9GAP - chains A and B of the 4 polymer chains in the assembly; structure by electron microscopy, 4.00 A resolution.

# Chain A (and B)
Name: Nucleoprotein
Organism: Influenza A virus
Notes: chain B of this document is another copy of the same molecule, construct and numbering; everything in this record applies to it too
UniProt: Q1K9H2 (Q1K9H2_I33A0); numbering as in UniProt (aligned over 15-498)
Amino-acid sequence (494 residues; each row starts with the number of its first residue):
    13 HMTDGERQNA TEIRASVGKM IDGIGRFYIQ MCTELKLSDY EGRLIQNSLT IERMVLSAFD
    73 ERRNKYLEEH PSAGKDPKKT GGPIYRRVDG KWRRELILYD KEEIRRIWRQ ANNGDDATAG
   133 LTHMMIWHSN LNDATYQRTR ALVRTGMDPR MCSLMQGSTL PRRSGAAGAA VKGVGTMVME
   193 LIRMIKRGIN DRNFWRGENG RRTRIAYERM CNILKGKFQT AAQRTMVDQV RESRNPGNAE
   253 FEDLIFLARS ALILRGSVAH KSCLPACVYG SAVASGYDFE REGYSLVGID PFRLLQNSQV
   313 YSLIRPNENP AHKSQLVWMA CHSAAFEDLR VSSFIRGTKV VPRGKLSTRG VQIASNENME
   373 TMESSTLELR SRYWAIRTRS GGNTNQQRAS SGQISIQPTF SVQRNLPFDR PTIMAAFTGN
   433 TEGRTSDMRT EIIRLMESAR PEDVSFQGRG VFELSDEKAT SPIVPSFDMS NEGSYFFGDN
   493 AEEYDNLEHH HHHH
Unresolved in the structure: 13-14, 398-436, 480-483, 491-506 (chain B: 13-401, 430-506)
Sequence notes: expression tag (13-14, 499-506)
Ligand contacts: A1IJK (2-[3,6-bis(oxidanylidene)-4,5-dihydroxanthen-9-yl]-4-[3-[(2R)-2-oxidanylpropoxy]propylcarbamoyl]benzoic acid): Arg174, Ser176, Gly177, Ala178, Ala181, Ala182, Lys184, Ile201, Asn202, Ile217, Ala218, Arg221, Met222, Ile225, Arg391

# How chain A and chain B interact
Contacting residue pairs - 102 pairs, chain A then chain B:
  Arg162(A) with Ser402(B), hydrogen bond (side chain-backbone); Ser403(B); Gly404(B); Ile406(B); Thr424(B)
  Cys164(A) with Gln405(B)
  Ser165(A) with Gln405(B); Ser407(B)
  Phe258(A) with Phe429(B), hydrophobic
  Arg261(A) with Ala428(B); Phe429(B)
  Leu264(A) with Ile406(B), hydrophobic; Ser407(B), hydrogen bond (backbone-side chain); Ile425(B), hydrophobic
  Ile265(A) with Phe420(B), hydrophobic; Ile425(B), hydrophobic; Met426(B), hydrophobic
  Arg267(A) with Ser407(B), hydrogen bond; Ile408(B), hydrogen bond (side chain-backbone); Pro410(B); Leu418(B), hydrogen bond (side chain-backbone); Phe420(B)
  Gly268(A) with Gln409(B), hydrogen bond (backbone-side chain)
  His272(A) with Gln409(B); Thr411(B)
  Phe304(A) with Phe412(B), hydrophobic
  His334(A) with Thr411(B)
  Ser335(A) with Thr411(B)
  Phe338(A) with Gln405(B), hydrogen bond (backbone-side chain); Ile408(B); Gln409(B), hydrogen bond (backbone-backbone)
  Glu339(A) with Ile408(B); Gln409(B); Pro410(B); Thr411(B), hydrogen bond (side chain-backbone); Phe412(B); Arg416(B), salt bridge
  Asp340(A) with Ile408(B); Arg416(B); Pro419(B)
  Arg342(A) with Asn417(B), hydrogen bond; Pro419(B)
  Val343(A) with Val414(B), hydrophobic; Arg416(B)
  Ile347(A) with Phe412(B), hydrophobic
  Ala387(A) with Phe412(B), hydrophobic; Val414(B), hydrophobic
  Ile388(A) with Phe412(B); Ser413(B), hydrogen bond (backbone-backbone)
  Arg389(A) with Thr411(B); Phe412(B)
  Thr390(A) with Pro410(B); Thr411(B), hydrogen bond (backbone-backbone); Phe412(B); Ser413(B)
  Ser392(A) with Pro410(B)
  Gly393(A) with Pro410(B)
  Gly394(A) with Leu418(B)
  Ile445(A) with Phe429(B), hydrophobic
  Met448(A) with Phe429(B), hydrophobic
  Glu449(A) with Arg422(B), salt bridge
  Ala451(A) with Arg422(B)
  Arg452(A) with Phe420(B); Arg422(B)
  Pro453(A) with Asn417(B); Phe420(B)
  Asp455(A) with Arg416(B); Asn417(B)
  Val456(A) with Gln415(B); Arg416(B)
  Ser457(A) with Gln415(B); Arg416(B), hydrogen bond (backbone-backbone); Leu418(B)
  Phe458(A) with Pro410(B), hydrophobic; Phe412(B); Val414(B); Gln415(B); Arg416(B)
  Gln459(A) with Gln415(B)
  Gly460(A) with Gln415(B), hydrogen bond (backbone-side chain)
  Arg461(A) with Ser413(B); Val414(B); Gln415(B), hydrogen bond (backbone-backbone)
  Gly462(A) with Ser413(B); Val414(B)
  Val463(A) with Val414(B), hydrophobic
  Val476(A) with Gln415(B)
  Pro477(A) with Val414(B), hydrophobic; Gln415(B)
  Ser486(A) with Ile408(B); Pro419(B)
  Tyr487(A) with Gln405(B); Ile406(B); Ser407(B); Ile408(B), hydrophobic; Pro419(B); Phe420(B); Asp421(B)
  Phe488(A) with Gln405(B), hydrogen bond (backbone-side chain)
  Phe489(A) with Gly404(B); Gln405(B), hydrogen bond (backbone-backbone)
  Gly490(A) with Gln405(B)
Also at the interface, not in a pair above, chain A (52 interface residues in all): Pro161, Val270, Ala336, Glu454

# In short
52 residues of chain A face 26 of chain B across their interface; the contacts include 17 hydrogen bonds and 2
salt bridges. Polar contacts include Glu339(A)-Arg416(B), Glu449(A)-Arg422(B) and Arg162(A)-Ser402(B). Bound
to chain A: compound A1IJK.
Both chains are Nucleoprotein (Influenza A virus). Entry 9GAP (CryoEM structure of influenza A RNP-like
particle double-stranded assembled with a 12-mer RNA) was determined by electron microscopy together with
9GAN, 9GAQ, 9GAS, 9GAT and 9GAV from the same study.
